PDB entry 5SU0 | X-ray diffraction, 1.54 A resolution | chains A and B

[Chain A]
Protein: Pre-mRNA-splicing factor 8
Organism: Saccharomyces cerevisiae S288C
UniProtKB: P33334 (PRP8_YEAST); numbering as in UniProt (aligned over 1836-2090)
Amino-acid sequence (258 residues; numbered 1833 to 2090; the number before each row is that of its first residue):
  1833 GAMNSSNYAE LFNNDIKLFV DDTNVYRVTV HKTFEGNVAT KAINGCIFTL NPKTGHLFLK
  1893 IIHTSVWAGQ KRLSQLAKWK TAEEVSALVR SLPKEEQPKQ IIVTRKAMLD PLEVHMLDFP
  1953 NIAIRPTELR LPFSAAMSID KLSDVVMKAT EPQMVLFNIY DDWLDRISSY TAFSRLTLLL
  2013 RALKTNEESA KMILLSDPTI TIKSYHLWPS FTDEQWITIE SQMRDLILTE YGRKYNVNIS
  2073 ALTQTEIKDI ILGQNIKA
Disordered / not traced: 2070-2090
Differences from the reference sequence: expression tag (1833-1835)
UniProt features mapped onto this chain:
  - mutagenesis: Asp1853 (D1853A: Alters protein folding. Severely impaired growth. Strongly reduced growth at 35 degrees Celsius; when associated with A-1854; D1853N: Reduced growth at 30 degrees Celsius ...), Asp1854 (D1854A: Reduced growth at 30 degrees Celsius. Strongly reduced growth at 16 degrees Celsius. Strongly reduced growth at 35 degrees Celsius; when associated with A-1853 ...), Thr1855 (T1855A: Reduced growth at 30 degrees Celsius. Strongly reduced growth at 16 degrees Celsius), Thr1936 (T1936A: Reduced growth at 30 degrees Celsius. Strongly reduced growth at 16 degrees Celsius), Arg1937 (R1937K: Severely impaired growth. Reduced growth at 30 degrees Celsius. Strongly reduced growth at 16 degrees Celsius)

[Chain B]
Protein: A1 cistron-splicing factor AAR2
Organism: Saccharomyces cerevisiae S288C
UniProtKB: P32357 (AAR2_YEAST); aligned to UniProt positions 1-317 over residues 1-317
Amino-acid sequence (308 residues; row label = number of the first residue in the row; note: 13 numbers in that range are skipped by the numbering (no residue carries them; nothing is unmodelled there); numbers below 1 keep their minus sign (Gly-3 is residue -3)):
    -3 GAMAMNTVPF TSAPIEVTIG IDQYSFNVKE NQPFHGIKDI PIGHVHVIHF QHADNSSMRY
    57 GYWFDCRMGN FYIQYDPKDG LYKMMEERDG AKFENIVHNF KERQMMVSYP KIDEDDTWYN
   117 LTEFVQMDKI RKIVRKDENQ FSYVDSSMTT VQENEL
   166 SSSSSDPAHS LNYTVINFKS REAIRPGHEM EDFLDKSYYL NTVMLQGIFK NSSNYFGELQ
   226 FAFLNAMFFG NYGSSLQWHA MIELICSSAT VPKHMLDKLD EILYYQIKTL PEQYSDILLN
   286 ERVWNICLYS SFQKNSLHNT EKIMENKYPE LL
Disordered / not traced: -3 to 0, 166-169
Differences from the reference sequence: expression tag (-3 to 0); conflict Ser166 (Leu153 in P32357), Ser167 (Lys154 in P32357), Ser170 (Asp in P32357)
Ligand contacts: (2R)-2-phenylbutan-1-amine (VOE): Pro5, Phe6, Thr7, Tyr68, Gln70, Glu83, Phe89, Ile92, Phe96
UniProt features mapped onto this chain:
  - region: Leu261 to Ile282 (Leucine-zipper)
  - modified residue: Ser253 (Phosphoserine), Thr274 (Phosphothreonine)

[Interface between chain A and chain B]
Contacting residue pairs (17):
  Gln1907(A) with Met195(B); Leu199(B)
  Leu1908(A) with Met195(B), hydrophobic
  Trp1911(A) with Glu194(B); Met195(B), hydrophobic; Phe198(B), hydrophobic
  Asp1942(A) with Lys184(B), salt bridge; Phe198(B)
  Glu1945(A) with Lys184(B), salt bridge
  Val1946(A) with Ile189(B), hydrophobic; Glu194(B); Phe198(B), hydrophobic
  His1947(A) with Glu194(B), salt bridge
  Leu1949(A) with Lys184(B); Ser185(B); Arg186(B)
  Asp1950(A) with Arg186(B), salt bridge

[In short]
The interface between chain A and chain B involves 9 residues on one side and 8 on the other, with 4 salt
bridges. Polar pairs include Asp1942(A)-Lys184(B), Glu1945(A)-Lys184(B) and His1947(A)-Glu194(B). Bound to
chain B: (2R)-2-phenylbutan-1-amine. UniProt lists 5 mutagenesis sites on chain A.
Chain A is Pre-mRNA-splicing factor 8 and chain B is A1 cistron-splicing factor AAR2, both from Saccharomyces
cerevisiae S288C; the structure, PanDDA analysis group deposition -- Aar2/RNaseH in complex with fragment
P03D07 from the F2X-Universal Library, was determined by X-ray diffraction, deposited together with 5ST0,
5ST1, 5ST2, 5ST3, 5ST4, 5ST5 and 248 further entries.
